Entry 6A5P (electron microscopy, 7.00 A resolution (low resolution: residue-level contacts below are approximate; hydrogen-bond / salt-bridge calls are withheld)); this record covers chains N and a of the 23 polymer chains in the assembly.

# Chain N
Molecule: 198-nt DNA strand
Sequence (198 nucleotides; row label = number of the first residue in the row; numbers below 1 keep their minus sign (DG-125 is residue -125)):
  -125 GCTTACGTCA GTCTGGCCAT CTTTGTGTTT GGTGTGTTTG GGTGGTGGCC GTTTTCGTTG
   -65 TTTTTTTCTG TCTCGTGCCT GGTGTCTTGG GTGTAATCCC CTTGGCGGTT AAAACGCGGG
    -5 GGACAGCGCG TACGTGCGTT TAAGCGGTGC TAGAGCTGTC TACGACCAAT TGAGCGGCCT
    55 CGGCACCGGG ATTCTGAT
Disordered / not traced: -125 to -96, -83 to -75

# Chain a
Protein: Histone H3.3
From: Homo sapiens
UniProt: P84243 (H33_HUMAN); residues 0-135 here correspond to UniProt positions 1-136 (UniProt number = residue number + 1)
Sequence (139 residues; row label = number of the first residue in the row; numbers below 1 keep their minus sign (Gly-3 is residue -3)):
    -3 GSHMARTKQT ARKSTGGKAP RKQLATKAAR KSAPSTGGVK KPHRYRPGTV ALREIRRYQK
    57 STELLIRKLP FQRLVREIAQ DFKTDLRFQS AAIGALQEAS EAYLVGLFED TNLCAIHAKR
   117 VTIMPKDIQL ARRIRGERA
Disordered / not traced: -3 to 37, 135
Construct notes: expression tag (-3 to -1)
UniProt features mapped onto this chain:
  - site: Ser31 (Interaction with ZMYND11)
  - modified residue: Arg2 (Asymmetric dimethylarginine), Thr3 (Phosphothreonine), Lys4 (Allysine), Gln5 (5-glutamyl dopamine), Thr6 (Phosphothreonine), Arg8 (Citrulline), Lys9 (N6,N6,N6-trimethyllysine), Ser10 (ADP-ribosylserine), Thr11 (Phosphothreonine), Lys14 (N6-(2-hydroxyisobutyryl)lysine), Arg17 (Asymmetric dimethylarginine), Lys18 (N6-(2-hydroxyisobutyryl)lysine), Lys23 (N6-(2-hydroxyisobutyryl)lysine), Arg26 (Citrulline), Lys27 (N6,N6,N6-trimethyllysine), Ser28 (ADP-ribosylserine), Ser31 (Phosphoserine), Lys36 (N6,N6,N6-trimethyllysine), Lys37 (N6-methyllysine), Tyr41 (Phosphotyrosine) and 9 more in UniProt
  - lipidation: Lys18 (N6-decanoyllysine)

# Chain N / chain a interface
Pairs across the interface (15):
  DG8(N) - Pro43(a)
  DT9(N) - Arg40(a)
  DT9(N) - Pro43(a)
  DT9(N) - Gly44(a)
  DT9(N) - Val46(a)
  DG10(N) - His39(a)
  DG10(N) - Arg40(a)
  DA17(N) - Arg63(a)
  DA17(N) - Leu65(a)
  DA17(N) - Arg69(a)
  DG18(N) - Arg63(a)
  DG18(N) - Lys64(a)
  DG18(N) - Leu65(a)
  DA26(N) - Arg83(a)
  DG27(N) - Arg83(a)
Also at the interface, not in a pair above, chain a (15 interface residues in all): Arg42, Thr45, Ala47, Pro66, Asp81

# Summary
7 residues of chain N face 15 of chain a across their interface.
Chain N is a 198-nt DNA strand and chain a is Histone H3.3 (Homo sapiens); the structure, RNA polymerase II
elongation complex stalled at SHL(-5) of the nucleosome, was determined by electron microscopy together with
6A5L, 6A5O, 6A5R, 6A5T, 6A5U and 6INQ from the same study.
